6F41 - chains A and O of the 23 polymer chains in the assembly; structure by electron microscopy, 4.30 A resolution (low resolution: residue-level contacts below are approximate; hydrogen-bond / salt-bridge calls are withheld).

[Chain A]
Protein: DNA-directed RNA polymerase III subunit RPC1
Source organism: Saccharomyces cerevisiae (strain ATCC 204508 / S288c)
Notes: EC 2.7.7.6
UniProtKB: P04051 (RPC1_YEAST); residue numbers follow UniProt; this construct covers 1-1460
Sequence (1460 residues; numbered 1 to 1460; the number before each row is that of its first residue):
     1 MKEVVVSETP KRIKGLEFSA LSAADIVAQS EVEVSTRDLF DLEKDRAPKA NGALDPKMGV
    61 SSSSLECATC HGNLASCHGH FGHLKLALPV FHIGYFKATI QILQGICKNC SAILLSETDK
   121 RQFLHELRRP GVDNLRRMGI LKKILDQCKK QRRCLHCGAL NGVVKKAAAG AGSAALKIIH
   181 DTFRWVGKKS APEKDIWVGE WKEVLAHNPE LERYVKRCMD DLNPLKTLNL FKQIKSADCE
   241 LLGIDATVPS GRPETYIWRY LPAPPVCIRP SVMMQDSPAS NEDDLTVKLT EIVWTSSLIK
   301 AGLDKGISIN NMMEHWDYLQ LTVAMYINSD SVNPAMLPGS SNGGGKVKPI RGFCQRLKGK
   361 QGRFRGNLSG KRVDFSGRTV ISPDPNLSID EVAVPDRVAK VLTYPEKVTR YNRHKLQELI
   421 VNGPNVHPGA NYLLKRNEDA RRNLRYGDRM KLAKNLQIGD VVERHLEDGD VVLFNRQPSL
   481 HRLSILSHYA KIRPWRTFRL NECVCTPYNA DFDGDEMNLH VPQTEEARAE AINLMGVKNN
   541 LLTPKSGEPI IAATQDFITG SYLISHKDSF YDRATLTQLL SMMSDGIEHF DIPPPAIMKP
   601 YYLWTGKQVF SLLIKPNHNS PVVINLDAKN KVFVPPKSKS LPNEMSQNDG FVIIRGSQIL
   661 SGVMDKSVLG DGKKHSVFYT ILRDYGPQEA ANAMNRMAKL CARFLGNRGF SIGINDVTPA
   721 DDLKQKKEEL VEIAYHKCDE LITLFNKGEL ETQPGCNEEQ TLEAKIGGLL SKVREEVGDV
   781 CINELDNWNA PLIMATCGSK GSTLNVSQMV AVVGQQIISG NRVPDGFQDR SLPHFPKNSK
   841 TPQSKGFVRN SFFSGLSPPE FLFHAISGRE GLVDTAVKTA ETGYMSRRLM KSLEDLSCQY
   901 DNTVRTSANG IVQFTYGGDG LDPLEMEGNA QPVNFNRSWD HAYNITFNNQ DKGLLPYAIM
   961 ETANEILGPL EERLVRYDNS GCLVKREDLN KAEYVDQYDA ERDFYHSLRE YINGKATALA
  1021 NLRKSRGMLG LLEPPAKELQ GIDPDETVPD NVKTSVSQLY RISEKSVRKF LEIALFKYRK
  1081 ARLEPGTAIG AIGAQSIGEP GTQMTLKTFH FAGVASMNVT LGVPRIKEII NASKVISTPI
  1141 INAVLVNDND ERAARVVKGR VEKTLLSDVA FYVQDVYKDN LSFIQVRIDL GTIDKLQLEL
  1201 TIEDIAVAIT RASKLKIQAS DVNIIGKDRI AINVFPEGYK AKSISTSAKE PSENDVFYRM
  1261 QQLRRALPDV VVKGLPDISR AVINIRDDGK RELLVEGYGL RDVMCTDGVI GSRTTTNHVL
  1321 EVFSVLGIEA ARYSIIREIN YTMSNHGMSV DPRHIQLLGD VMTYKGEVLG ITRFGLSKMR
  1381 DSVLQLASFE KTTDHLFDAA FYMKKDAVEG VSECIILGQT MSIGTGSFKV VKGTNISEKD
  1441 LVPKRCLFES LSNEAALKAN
Unresolved in the structure: 1, 169-174, 335-347, 1101-1116, 1237-1252, 1451-1460
Ion coordination: Zn2+ site 1: Cys-67, Cys-70, His-80; Zn2+ site 2: Cys-107, Cys-110, Cys-154, Cys-157

[Chain O]
Protein: DNA-directed RNA polymerase III subunit RPC3
Source organism: Saccharomyces cerevisiae (strain ATCC 204508 / S288c)
UniProtKB: P32349 (RPC3_YEAST); residues 1-654 here = UniProt positions 1-654
Sequence (654 residues; each row starts with the number of its first residue):
     1 MDELLGEALS AENQTGESTV ESEKLVTPED VMTISSLEQR TLNPDLFLYK ELVKAHLGER
    61 AASVIGMLVA LGRLSVRELV EKIDGMDVDS VKTTLVSLTQ LRCVKYLQET AISGKKTTYY
   121 YYNEEGIHIL LYSGLIIDEI ITQMRVNDEE EHKQLVAEIV QNVISLGSLT VEDYLSSVTS
   181 DSMKYTISSL FVQLCEMGYL IQISKLHYTP IEDLWQFLYE KHYKNIPRNS PLSDLKKRSQ
   241 AKMNAKTDFA KIINKPNELS QILTVDPKTS LRIVKPTVSL TINLDRFMKG RRSKQLINLA
   301 KTRVGSVTAQ VYKIALRLTE QKSPKIRDPL TQTGLLQDLE EAKSFQDEAE LVEEKTPGLT
   361 FNAIDLARHL PAELDLRGSL LSRKPSDNKK RSGSNAAASL PSKKLKTEDG FVIPALPAAV
   421 SKSLQESGDT QEEDEEEEDL DADTEDPHSA SLINSHLKIL ASSNFPFLNE TKPGVYYVPY
   481 SKLMPVLKSS VYEYVIASTL GPSAMRLSRC IRDNKLVSEK IINSTALMKE KDIRSTLASL
   541 IRYNSVEIQE VPRTADRSAS RAVFLFRCKE THSYNFMRQN LEWNMANLLF KKEKLKQENS
   601 TLLKKANRDD VKGRENELLL PSELNQLKMV NERELNVFAR LSRLLSLWEV FQMA
Unresolved in the structure: 1-35, 372-448, 611-618

[Interface between chain A and chain O]
Pairs across the interface (81):
  Ser-22(A) / Leu-42(O)
  Ala-23(A) / Leu-42(O)
  Ala-24(A) / Leu-37(O)
  Ala-24(A) / Thr-41(O)
  Val-27(A) / Leu-37(O)
  Lys-108(A) / His-572(O)
  Asn-109(A) / Thr-571(O)
  Asn-109(A) / His-572(O)
  Glu-117(A) / Glu-212(O)
  Arg-121(A) / Arg-73(O)
  Arg-121(A) / Glu-109(O)
  Arg-121(A) / Tyr-119(O)
  Arg-121(A) / Tyr-121(O)
  Arg-121(A) / Asp-213(O)
  Leu-124(A) / Arg-73(O)
  Arg-128(A) / Glu-78(O)
  Gln-151(A) / Gln-337(O)
  Arg-153(A) / Gln-337(O)
  Arg-153(A) / Asp-338(O)
  Arg-153(A) / Leu-339(O)
  Cys-154(A) / Gln-337(O)
  Leu-155(A) / Leu-336(O)
  Leu-155(A) / Gln-337(O)
  Gly-158(A) / Leu-336(O)
  Ala-167(A) / Asp-556(O)
  Ala-168(A) / Asp-556(O)
  Ser-190(A) / Leu-339(O)
  Pro-192(A) / Leu-339(O)
  Trp-197(A) / Arg-567(O)
  Glu-200(A) / Lys-515(O)
  Glu-200(A) / Leu-516(O)
  Trp-201(A) / Leu-516(O)
  Val-204(A) / Leu-516(O)
  His-207(A) / Ile-521(O)
  Tyr-214(A) / Pro-552(O)
  Tyr-214(A) / Arg-553(O)
  Arg-217(A) / Pro-552(O)
  Arg-217(A) / Thr-554(O)
  Arg-217(A) / Ala-555(O)
  Arg-217(A) / Asp-556(O)
  Arg-217(A) / Arg-557(O)
  Cys-218(A) / Val-551(O)
  Cys-218(A) / Pro-552(O)
  Met-219(A) / Gln-549(O)
  Asp-220(A) / Gln-549(O)
  Asp-221(A) / Ile-548(O)
  Leu-225(A) / Ile-541(O)
  Asn-229(A) / Asn-544(O)
  Asn-229(A) / Phe-576(O)
  Leu-230(A) / His-572(O)
  Lys-232(A) / Gln-579(O)
  Gln-233(A) / Asn-575(O)
  Gln-233(A) / Gln-579(O)
  Ser-236(A) / Val-69(O)
  Ser-236(A) / Ala-70(O)
  Ala-237(A) / Val-69(O)
  Ala-237(A) / Ala-70(O)
  Glu-240(A) / Leu-71(O)
  Ala-246(A) / Ala-70(O)
  Ala-246(A) / Leu-71(O)
  Thr-247(A) / Met-67(O)
  Thr-247(A) / Leu-71(O)
  Pro-249(A) / Leu-42(O)
  Arg-252(A) / Leu-42(O)
  Arg-252(A) / Pro-44(O)
  Arg-259(A) / Thr-41(O)
  Leu-303(A) / Ser-535(O)
  Leu-303(A) / Arg-542(O)
  Asp-304(A) / Ser-535(O)
  Lys-305(A) / Ser-535(O)
  Gly-306(A) / Ser-535(O)
  Ile-307(A) / Arg-534(O)
  Ser-308(A) / Arg-534(O)
  Ile-309(A) / Glu-519(O)
  Ile-309(A) / Phe-564(O)
  Asn-310(A) / Ala-562(O)
  Asn-310(A) / Val-563(O)
  Asn-310(A) / Phe-564(O)
  Met-313(A) / Phe-564(O)
  Glu-314(A) / Ala-559(O)
  Glu-314(A) / Ser-560(O)
Other interface residues (no listed pair), chain A (59 interface residues in all): Thr-118, Glu-203, Asn-223, Lys-226, Ile-234, Glu-254
Other interface residues (no listed pair), chain O (57 interface residues in all): Glu-38, Gly-72, Gln-216, Gly-334, Lys-531, Ala-538, Glu-550, Leu-565, Lys-569

[In short]
Chain A and chain O form an interface of 59 and 57 residues respectively. Cys-67(A), Cys-70(A) and His-80(A)
form the Zn2+ site 1. The Zn2+ site 2 is built by Cys-107(A), Cys-110(A), Cys-154(A) and Cys-157(A).
Here chain A is DNA-directed RNA polymerase III subunit RPC1 and chain O is DNA-directed RNA polymerase III
subunit RPC3, both from Saccharomyces cerevisiae (strain ATCC 204508 / S288c). Entry 6F41 (RNA Polymerase III
initially transcribing complex) was determined by electron microscopy, deposited together with 6F40, 6F42 and
6F44.
